Entry 6YCX (X-ray diffraction, 3.99 A resolution); this record covers chains B and H of the 6 polymer chains in the assembly.

Chain B:
Molecule: Myosin-A
From: Plasmodium falciparum (isolate 3D7)
UniProtKB: Q8IDR3 (MYOA_PLAF7); residues 1-818 here = UniProt positions 1-818
Amino-acid sequence (818 residues; each row starts with the number of its first residue):
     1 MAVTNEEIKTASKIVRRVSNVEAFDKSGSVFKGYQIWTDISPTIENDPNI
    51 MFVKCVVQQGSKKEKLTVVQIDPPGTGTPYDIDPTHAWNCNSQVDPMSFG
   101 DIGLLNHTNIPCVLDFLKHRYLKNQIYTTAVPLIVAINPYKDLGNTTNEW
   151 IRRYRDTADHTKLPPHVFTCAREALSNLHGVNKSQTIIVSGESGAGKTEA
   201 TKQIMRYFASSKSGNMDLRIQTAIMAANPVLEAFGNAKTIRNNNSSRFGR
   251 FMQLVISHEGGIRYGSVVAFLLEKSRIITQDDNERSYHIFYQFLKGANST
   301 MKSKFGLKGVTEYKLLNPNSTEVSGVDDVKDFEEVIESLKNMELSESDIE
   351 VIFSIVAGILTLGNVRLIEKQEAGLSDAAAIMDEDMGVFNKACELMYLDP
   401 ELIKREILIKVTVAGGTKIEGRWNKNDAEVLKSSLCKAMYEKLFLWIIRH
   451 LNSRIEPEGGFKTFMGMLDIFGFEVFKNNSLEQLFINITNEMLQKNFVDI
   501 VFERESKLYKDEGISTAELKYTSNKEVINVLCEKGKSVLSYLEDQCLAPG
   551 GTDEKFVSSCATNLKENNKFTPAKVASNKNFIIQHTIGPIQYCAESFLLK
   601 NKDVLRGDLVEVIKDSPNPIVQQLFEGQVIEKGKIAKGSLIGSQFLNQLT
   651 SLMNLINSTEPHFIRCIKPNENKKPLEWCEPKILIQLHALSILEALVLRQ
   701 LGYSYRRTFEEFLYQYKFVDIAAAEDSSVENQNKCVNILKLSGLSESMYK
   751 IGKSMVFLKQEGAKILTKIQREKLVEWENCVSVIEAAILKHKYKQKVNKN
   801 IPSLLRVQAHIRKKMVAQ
Not modelled in the structure: 1
Modified / non-standard residues: S19 (phosphoserine; SEP)
Curated features (UniProtKB/Swiss-Prot):
  - region: P661 to E671 (Actin-binding)
  - binding site (ATP): G191 to T198
  - modified residue: S19 (Phosphoserine)
Ligand contacts:
  - ADP (adenosine-5'-diphosphate): I126, Y127, N138, P139, Y140, K141, D142, E192, S193, G194, A195, G196, K197, T198, E199, Q203, N242, N244, S246
  - vanadate (VO4): E192, S193, G194, K197, T198, N242, S245, S246, I470, F471, G472, E474
From the paper describing this entry:
  - mutagenesis - E6R (2 fold): decreased catalytic activity on actin-activated
  - mutagenesis - R707A/E711A/Y714A, R707L/E711R/Y714A: decreased catalytic activity on actin-activated ATPase
  - post-translational modification sites: S19 (citing earlier work)

Chain H:
Molecule: Myosin A tail domain interacting protein
From: Plasmodium falciparum (isolate NF54)
UniProtKB: W7K1J7 (W7K1J7_PLAFO); numbering as in UniProt (aligned over 1-204)
Amino-acid sequence (204 residues; row label = number of the first residue in the row):
     1 MKQECNVCYFNLPDPESTLGPYDNELNYFTWGPGFEYEPEPQRKPLSIEE
    51 SFENSEESEESVADIQQLEEKVDESDVRIYFNEKSSGGKISIDNASYNAR
   101 KLGLAPSSIDEKKIKELYGDNLTYEQYLEYLSICVHDKDNVEELIKMFAH
   151 FDNNCTGYLTKSQMKNILTTWGDALTDQEAIDALNAFSSEDNIDYKLFCE
   201 DILQ
Not modelled in the structure: 1-71

How chain B and chain H interact:
Contacting residue pairs (64):
  K796(B) - H150(H)
  V797(B) - M147(H)
  V797(B) - H150(H)
  V797(B) - F151(H)  hydrophobic
  V797(B) - W171(H)
  N800(B) - K146(H)  hydrogen bond (side chain-backbone)
  N800(B) - M147(H)
  N800(B) - H150(H)  hydrogen bond
  I801(B) - M147(H)
  S803(B) - E143(H)
  S803(B) - L144(H)
  S803(B) - K146(H)
  S803(B) - M147(H)
  L804(B) - M147(H)  hydrophobic
  L804(B) - F148(H)  hydrophobic
  L804(B) - I167(H)
  L804(B) - W171(H)
  L805(B) - S107(H)
  L805(B) - S108(H)
  L805(B) - G172(H)
  L805(B) - D173(H)
  R806(B) - A105(H)  hydrogen bond (side chain-backbone)
  R806(B) - S107(H)  hydrogen bond
  R806(B) - I109(H)
  R806(B) - D110(H)  salt bridge
  R806(B) - H136(H)  hydrogen bond
  R806(B) - D139(H)  salt bridge
  R806(B) - L144(H)
  V807(B) - L144(H)
  V807(B) - F148(H)  hydrophobic
  V807(B) - F198(H)  hydrophobic
  V807(B) - I202(H)
  Q808(B) - L168(H)  hydrogen bond (side chain-backbone)
  Q808(B) - W171(H)  hydrogen bond (side chain-backbone)
  Q808(B) - G172(H)
  Q808(B) - D173(H)  hydrogen bond (side chain-backbone)
  Q808(B) - L175(H)
  A809(B) - R100(H)  hydrogen bond (backbone-side chain)
  A809(B) - A105(H)
  A809(B) - P106(H)
  A809(B) - D173(H)
  H810(B) - A105(H)
  H810(B) - D139(H)  salt bridge
  H810(B) - I202(H)
  H810(B) - L203(H)
  I811(B) - L168(H)  hydrophobic
  I811(B) - L175(H)  hydrophobic
  I811(B) - F198(H)  hydrophobic
  I811(B) - I202(H)  hydrophobic
  R812(B) - R100(H)
  R812(B) - D173(H)  salt bridge
  R812(B) - A174(H)  hydrogen bond (side chain-backbone)
  R812(B) - L175(H)
  K813(B) - R100(H)
  K813(B) - G103(H)
  K813(B) - L104(H)
  K813(B) - I202(H)
  K813(B) - L203(H)  hydrogen bond (side chain-backbone)
  K813(B) - Q204(H)  hydrogen bond (side chain-backbone)
  K814(B) - D201(H)
  K814(B) - I202(H)  hydrogen bond (side chain-backbone)
  K814(B) - Q204(H)
  V816(B) - R100(H)
  V816(B) - K101(H)
Other interface residues (no listed pair), chain B (19 interface residues in all): Y793, M815
Other interface residues (no listed pair), chain H (34 interface residues in all): Y97, E179, A183

Summary:
Chain B and chain H form an interface of 19 and 34 residues respectively, with 13 hydrogen bonds and 4 salt
bridges. Among the polar pairs are R806(B)-D110(H), R806(B)-D139(H) and H810(B)-D139(H). Chain B binds ADP and
vanadate. From the paper: R707A/E711A/Y714A and R707L/E711R/Y714A of chain B reduce catalytic activity on
actin-activated ATPase; a modification site at S19(B).
Here chain B is Myosin-A (Plasmodium falciparum (isolate 3D7)) and chain H is Myosin A tail domain interacting
protein (Plasmodium falciparum (isolate NF54)). Entry 6YCX (Plasmodium falciparum Myosin A full-length,
pre-powerstroke state) was determined by X-ray diffraction together with 6YCY and 6YCZ from the same study.
